PDB entry 7PXD | electron microscopy, 4.00 A resolution | chains N and U of the 36 polymer chains in the assembly

== Chain N (and U) ==
Protein: Proteasome subunit beta
Source organism: Mycobacterium tuberculosis
Notes: EC 3.4.25.1; chain U of this document is another copy of the same molecule, construct and numbering; everything in this record applies to it too
Reference sequence: A0A045HFG5 (A0A045HFG5_MYCTX); residues 244-534 here correspond to UniProt positions 1-291 (UniProt number = residue number - 243)
Chain sequence (291 residues; each row starts with the number of its first residue):
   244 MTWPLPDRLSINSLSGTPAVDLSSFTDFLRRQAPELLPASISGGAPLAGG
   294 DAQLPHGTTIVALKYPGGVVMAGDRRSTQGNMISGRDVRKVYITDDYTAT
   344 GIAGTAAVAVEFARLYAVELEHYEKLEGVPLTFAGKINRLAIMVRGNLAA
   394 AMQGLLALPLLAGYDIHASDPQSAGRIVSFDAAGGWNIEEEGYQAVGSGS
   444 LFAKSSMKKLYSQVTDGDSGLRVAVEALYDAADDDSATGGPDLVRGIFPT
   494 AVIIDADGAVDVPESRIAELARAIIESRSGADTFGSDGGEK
Disordered / not traced: 244-300, 523-534 (chain U: 244-300)

== How chain N and chain U interact ==
Contacting residue pairs - 26 pairs, chain N then chain U:
  N324(N) with D478(U); S479(U), hydrogen bond (backbone-backbone)
  M325(N) with D477(U)
  I326(N) with D476(U); D477(U), hydrogen bond (backbone-backbone); S479(U)
  R329(N) with D476(U), salt bridge; D477(U), salt bridge
  F445(N) with M325(U), hydrophobic
  Y472(N) with V487(U)
  D476(N) with I326(U); R329(U), hydrogen bond (backbone-side chain); R488(U), salt bridge
  D477(N) with M325(U); I326(U), hydrogen bond (backbone-backbone); R329(U), salt bridge
  D478(N) with N324(U)
  S479(N) with N324(U), hydrogen bond (side chain-backbone); S479(U)
  V487(N) with Y472(U); I518(U), hydrophobic; D525(U)
  R488(N) with D476(U), salt bridge; D525(U)
  R521(N) with V487(U)
  S522(N) with V487(U)
Also at the interface, not in a pair above, chain N (16 interface residues in all): A475, A480
Also at the interface, not in a pair above, chain U (18 interface residues in all): R319, F445, A480, R521, S522

== Overview ==
Chain N and chain U form an interface of 16 and 18 residues respectively; the contacts include 5 hydrogen
bonds and 5 salt bridges. Among the polar pairs are R329(N)-D476(U), R329(N)-D477(U) and D476(N)-R488(U).
Both chains are Proteasome subunit beta (Mycobacterium tuberculosis). Entry 7PXD (Substrate-engaged
mycobacterial Proteasome-associated ATPase in complex with open-gate 20S CP - composite map (state B)) was
determined by electron microscopy (same publication as 7PX9, 7PXA, 7PXB and 7PXC).
